Entry 8WPE (electron microscopy, 2.70 A resolution); this record covers chains A and I of the 9 polymer chains in the assembly.

Chain A:
Protein: DNA polymerase
From: Monkeypox virus
Chain sequence (1006 residues; numbered 1 to 1006; the number before each row is that of its first residue):
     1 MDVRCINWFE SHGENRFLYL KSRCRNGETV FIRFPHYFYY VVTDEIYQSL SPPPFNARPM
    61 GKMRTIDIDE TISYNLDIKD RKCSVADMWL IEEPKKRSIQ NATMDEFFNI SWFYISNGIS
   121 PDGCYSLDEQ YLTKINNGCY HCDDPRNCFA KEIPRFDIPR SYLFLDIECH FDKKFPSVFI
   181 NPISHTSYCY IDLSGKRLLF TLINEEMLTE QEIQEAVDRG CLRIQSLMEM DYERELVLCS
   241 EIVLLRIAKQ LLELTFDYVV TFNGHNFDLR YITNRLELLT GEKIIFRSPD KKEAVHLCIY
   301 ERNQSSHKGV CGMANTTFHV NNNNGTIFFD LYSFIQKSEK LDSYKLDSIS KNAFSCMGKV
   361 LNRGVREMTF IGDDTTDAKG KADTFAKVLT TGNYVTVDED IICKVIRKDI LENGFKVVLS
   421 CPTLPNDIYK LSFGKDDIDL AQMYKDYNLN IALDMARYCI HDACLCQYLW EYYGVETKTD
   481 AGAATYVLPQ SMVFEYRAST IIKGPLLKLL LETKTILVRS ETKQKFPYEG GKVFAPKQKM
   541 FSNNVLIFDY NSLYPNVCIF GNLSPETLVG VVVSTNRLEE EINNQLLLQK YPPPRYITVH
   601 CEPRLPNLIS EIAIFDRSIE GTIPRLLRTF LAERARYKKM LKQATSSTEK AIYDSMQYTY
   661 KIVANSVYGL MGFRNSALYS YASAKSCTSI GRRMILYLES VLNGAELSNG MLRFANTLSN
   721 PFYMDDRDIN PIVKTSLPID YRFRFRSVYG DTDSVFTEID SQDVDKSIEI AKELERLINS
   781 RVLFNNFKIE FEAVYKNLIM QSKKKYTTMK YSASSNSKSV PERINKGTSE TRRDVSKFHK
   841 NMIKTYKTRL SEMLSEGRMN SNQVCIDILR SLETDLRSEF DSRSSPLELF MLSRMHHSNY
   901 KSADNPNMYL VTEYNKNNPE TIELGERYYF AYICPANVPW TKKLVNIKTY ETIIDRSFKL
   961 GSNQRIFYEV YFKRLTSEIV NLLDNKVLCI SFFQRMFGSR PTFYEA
Metal / ion sites: Mg2+: Asp-549, Tyr-550, Asp-753 (together with 2',3'-dideoxy-thymidine-5'-triphosphate)
Ligand contacts: 2',3'-dideoxy-thymidine-5'-triphosphate (D3T): Asp-549, Tyr-550, Asn-551, Ser-552, Leu-553, Tyr-554, Arg-634, Lys-638, Lys-661, Ile-662, Asn-665, Tyr-668, Thr-752, Asp-753, Glu-790

Chain I:
Molecule: Template DNA
Sequence (48 nucleotides; row label = number of the first residue in the row):
     1 CTGCACGAAT TAAGCAATTC GTAATCATGG TCATAGCTCC CGCGAAAT
Disordered / not traced: 1-6, 10, 45-48

Chain A / chain I interface:
Pairs across the interface - 55 pairs, chain A then chain I:
  Gly-13(A) with DA8(I), base contact
  Phe-108(A) with DT11(I), phosphate contact
  His-307(A) with DA12(I), sugar contact; DA13(I), sugar contact; DG14(I), salt bridge to the phosphate
  Lys-308(A) with DG14(I), phosphate contact
  Tyr-496(A) with DA12(I), phosphate contact
  Arg-497(A) with DA12(I), hydrogen bond to the phosphate; DA13(I), salt bridge to the phosphate
  Ala-498(A) with DA13(I), hydrogen bond to the phosphate
  Ser-499(A) with DA12(I), phosphate contact; DA13(I), hydrogen bond to the phosphate
  Thr-500(A) with DT11(I), sugar contact; DA12(I), hydrogen bond to the phosphate
  Lys-525(A) with DG14(I), phosphate contact; DC15(I), salt bridge to the phosphate
  Tyr-528(A) with DG14(I), sugar contact; DC15(I), sugar contact
  Glu-529(A) with DC15(I), phosphate contact; DA16(I), phosphate contact
  Gly-530(A) with DC15(I), hydrogen bond to the phosphate; DA16(I), hydrogen bond to the phosphate
  Gly-531(A) with DA16(I), sugar contact
  Val-533(A) with DA17(I), phosphate contact
  Ile-662(A) with DA13(I), base contact
  Asn-665(A) with DA13(I), base contact
  Ser-666(A) with DA13(I), hydrogen bond to the base
  Tyr-668(A) with DG14(I), base contact
  Gly-669(A) with DA13(I), sugar contact; DG14(I), sugar contact
  Leu-670(A) with DA13(I), sugar contact
  Gly-672(A) with DG14(I), sugar contact
  Phe-673(A) with DA12(I), sugar contact; DA13(I), phosphate contact; DG14(I), phosphate contact
  Asn-675(A) with DA12(I), hydrogen bond to the base
  Ser-802(A) with DT18(I), sugar contact
  Lys-803(A) with DA17(I), salt bridge to the phosphate; DT18(I), sugar contact
  Lys-804(A) with DA16(I), base contact; DA17(I), sugar contact
  Lys-805(A) with DT18(I), phosphate contact; DT19(I), sugar contact
  Arg-832(A) with DT18(I), hydrogen bond to the base
  Asn-946(A) with DT22(I), phosphate contact
  Ile-947(A) with DG21(I), phosphate contact; DT22(I), hydrogen bond to the phosphate
  Lys-948(A) with DG21(I), phosphate contact; DT22(I), hydrogen bond to the phosphate
  Val-970(A) with DG21(I), phosphate contact
  Arg-974(A) with DC20(I), hydrogen bond to the phosphate; DG21(I), salt bridge to the phosphate
  Ser-977(A) with DC20(I), hydrogen bond to the phosphate
  Asn-981(A) with DT19(I), hydrogen bond to the phosphate
  Tyr-1004(A) with DT18(I), hydrogen bond to the phosphate
Also at the interface, not in a pair above, chain A (42 interface residues in all): His-12, Lys-96, Tyr-932, Val-945, Thr-949
Also at the interface, not in a pair above, chain I (14 interface residues in all): DA9

Summary:
Chain A and chain I form an interface of 42 and 14 residues respectively; the contacts include 15 hydrogen
bonds and 5 salt bridges. Polar contacts include Ser-666(A)/DA13(I), Asn-675(A)/DA12(I) and
Arg-832(A)/DT18(I). Chain A binds 2',3'-dideoxy-thymidine-5'-triphosphate. The Mg2+ site is built by
Asp-549(A), Tyr-550(A) and Asp-753(A).
Chain A is DNA polymerase (Monkeypox virus) and chain I is Template DNA; the structure, Structure of monkeypox
virus polymerase complex F8-A22-E4-H5 (tag-free A22) with exogenous DNA, was determined by electron microscopy
(same publication as 8WPF, 8WPK and 8WPP).
